2BZC - chain A; structure by X-ray diffraction, 1.79 A resolution.

Chain A:
Molecule: Plastocyanin
From: Dryopteris crassirhizoma
UniProtKB: Q7SIB8 (PLAS_DRYCA); residues 1-102 here = UniProt positions 1-102
Amino-acid sequence (102 residues; numbered 1 to 102; the number before each row is that of its first residue):
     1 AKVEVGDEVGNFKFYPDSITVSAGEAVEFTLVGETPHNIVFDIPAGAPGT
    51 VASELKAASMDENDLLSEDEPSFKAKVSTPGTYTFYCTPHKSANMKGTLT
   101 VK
Construct notes: engineered mutation Pro-36 (Gly in Q7SIB8)
Bound ions: Cu+: His-37, Cys-87, His-90
Swiss-Prot annotation at these positions:
  - binding site (Cu cation): His-37, Cys-87, His-90, Met-95
What the authors report for this chain:
  - Cu+ coordination: His-37, Cys-87, His-90, Met-95
  - interface residues: Glu-4, His-90

Summary:
His-37, Cys-87 and His-90 form the Cu+ site. UniProt lists 4 Cu cation-binding residues. The paper reports
interface residues Glu-4 and His-90; Cu+ coordination by His-37, Cys-87 and His-90 among others.
Chain A is Plastocyanin (Dryopteris crassirhizoma); the structure, Oxidized and reduced structures of a mutant
Plastocyanin of fern, was determined by X-ray diffraction together with 2BZ7 from the same study.
